PDB entry 5AYB | X-ray diffraction, 1.80 A resolution | chain A

# Chain A
Name: Beta-glucosidase
Notes: EC 3.2.1.21; engineered mutation(s): N223G
Sequence (457 residues; each row starts with the number of its first residue):
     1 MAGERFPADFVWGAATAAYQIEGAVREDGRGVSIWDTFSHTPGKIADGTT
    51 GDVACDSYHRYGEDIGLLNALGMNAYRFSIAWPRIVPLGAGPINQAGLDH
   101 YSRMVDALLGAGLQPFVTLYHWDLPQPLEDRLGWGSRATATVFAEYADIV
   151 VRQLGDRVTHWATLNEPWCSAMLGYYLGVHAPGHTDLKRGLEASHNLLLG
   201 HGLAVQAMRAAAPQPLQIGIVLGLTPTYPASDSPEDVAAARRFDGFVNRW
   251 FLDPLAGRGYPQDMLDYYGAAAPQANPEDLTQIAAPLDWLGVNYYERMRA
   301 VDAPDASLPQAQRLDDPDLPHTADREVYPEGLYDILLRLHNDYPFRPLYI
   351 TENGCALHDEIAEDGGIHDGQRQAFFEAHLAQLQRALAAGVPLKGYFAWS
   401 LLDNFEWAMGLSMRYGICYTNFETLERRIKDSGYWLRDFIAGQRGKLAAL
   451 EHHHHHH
Not modelled in the structure: 1-3, 444-457
Metal / ion sites: Na+ near His-321 (its only coordinating residue here)
Small-molecule neighbours: N-cyclohexyltaurine (NHE; 2-[N-cyclohexylamino]ethane sulfonic acid): Pro-226, Thr-227, Tyr-228, Pro-229, Val-237, Ala-240, Arg-241, Asp-244, Asp-334, Ile-335, Arg-338

# Overview
Ligands of chain A: N-cyclohexyltaurine.
Chain A is Beta-glucosidase; the structure, Crystal structure of GH1 Beta-Glucosidase TD2F2 N223G mutant, was
determined by X-ray diffraction, deposited together with 5AYI, 3WH5, 3WH6, 3WH7 and 3WH8.
